Entry 8G9N (electron microscopy, 3.50 A resolution); this record covers chains A and C of the 3 polymer chains in the assembly.

[Chain A]
Molecule: DNA polymerase alpha catalytic subunit
Organism: Xenopus laevis
Notes: EC 2.7.7.7
UniProt: Q9DE46 (DPOLA_XENLA); residue numbers follow UniProt; this construct covers 335-1458
Sequence (1127 residues; row label = number of the first residue in the row):
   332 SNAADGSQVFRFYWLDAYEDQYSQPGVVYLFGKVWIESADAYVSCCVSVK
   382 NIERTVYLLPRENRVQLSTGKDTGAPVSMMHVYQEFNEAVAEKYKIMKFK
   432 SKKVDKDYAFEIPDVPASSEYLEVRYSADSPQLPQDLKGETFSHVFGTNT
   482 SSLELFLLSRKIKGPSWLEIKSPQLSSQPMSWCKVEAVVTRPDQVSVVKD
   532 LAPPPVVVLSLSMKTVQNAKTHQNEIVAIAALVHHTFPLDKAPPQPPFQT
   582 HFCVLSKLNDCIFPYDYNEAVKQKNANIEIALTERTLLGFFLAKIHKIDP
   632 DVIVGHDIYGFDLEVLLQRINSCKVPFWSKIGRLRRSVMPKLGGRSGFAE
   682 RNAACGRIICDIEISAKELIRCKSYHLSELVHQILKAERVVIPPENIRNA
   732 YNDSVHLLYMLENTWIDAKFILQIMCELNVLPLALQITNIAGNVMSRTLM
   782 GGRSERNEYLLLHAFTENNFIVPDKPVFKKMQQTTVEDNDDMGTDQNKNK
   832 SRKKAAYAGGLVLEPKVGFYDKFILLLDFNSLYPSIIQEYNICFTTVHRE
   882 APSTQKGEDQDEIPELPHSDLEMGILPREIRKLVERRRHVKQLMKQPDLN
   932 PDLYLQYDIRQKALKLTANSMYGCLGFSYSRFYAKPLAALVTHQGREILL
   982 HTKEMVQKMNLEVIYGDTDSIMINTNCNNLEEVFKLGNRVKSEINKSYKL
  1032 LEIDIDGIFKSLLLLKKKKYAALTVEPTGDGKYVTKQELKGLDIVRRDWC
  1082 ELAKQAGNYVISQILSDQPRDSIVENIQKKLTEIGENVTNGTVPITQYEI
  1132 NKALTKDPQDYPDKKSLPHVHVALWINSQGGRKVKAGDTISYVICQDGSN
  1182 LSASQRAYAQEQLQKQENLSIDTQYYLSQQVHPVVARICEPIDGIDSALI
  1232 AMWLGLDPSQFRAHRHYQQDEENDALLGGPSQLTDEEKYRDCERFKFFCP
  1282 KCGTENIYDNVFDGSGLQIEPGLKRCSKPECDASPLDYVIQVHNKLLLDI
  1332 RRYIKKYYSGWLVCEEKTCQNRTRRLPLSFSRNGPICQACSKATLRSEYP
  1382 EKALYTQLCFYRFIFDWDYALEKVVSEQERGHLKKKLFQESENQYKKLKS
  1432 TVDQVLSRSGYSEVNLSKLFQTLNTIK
Disordered / not traced: 332-338, 809-835, 883-891, 1243-1458
Sequence notes: expression tag (332-334)
Ion coordination: Mg2+: Asp859, Phe860, Asp1000 (together with 2'-deoxyguanosine-5'-triphosphate)
Residues lining bound ligands: 2'-deoxyguanosine-5'-triphosphate (DGT): Asp859, Phe860, Asn861, Ser862, Leu863, Tyr864, Pro865, Arg918, Lys922, Lys946, Leu947, Asn950, Tyr953, Gly954, Asp1000
UniProt features mapped onto this chain:
  - zinc finger: Cys1280 to Pro1310 (CysA-type)
  - motif: Cys1345 to Cys1371 (CysB motif)
  - binding site (Zn(2+)): Cys1280, Cys1283, Cys1307, Cys1312, Cys1345, Cys1350, Cys1368, Cys1371
What the authors report for this chain:
  - Mg2+ coordination: Asp859, Phe860, Asp1000
  - conformationally variable residues (loop rearrangement): Tyr1142 to Leu1148
  - binding site for RNA-DNA primer: Lys1145

[Chain C]
Molecule: DNA template
Sequence (50 nucleotides; each row starts with the number of its first residue):
     1 TGTATGTATGTATGTCGCTAAGTTCACGCAGTATCCTGTATGTATGTATG
Disordered / not traced: 1-12, 26-50

[Interface between chain A and chain C]
Residue-residue contacts (38):
  Ser677(A) - DG14(C)  hydrogen bond to the base
  Phe679(A) - DT13(C)  phosphate contact
  Phe679(A) - DG14(C)  phosphate contact
  Arg778(A) - DG14(C)  phosphate contact
  Gly783(A) - DC16(C)  phosphate contact
  Arg784(A) - DC16(C)  hydrogen bond to the phosphate
  Ser785(A) - DT15(C)  phosphate contact
  Ser785(A) - DC16(C)  hydrogen bond to the phosphate
  Glu786(A) - DT15(C)  hydrogen bond to the phosphate
  Ala836(A) - DT19(C)  phosphate contact
  Ala837(A) - DC18(C)  hydrogen bond to the phosphate
  Tyr838(A) - DG17(C)  hydrogen bond to the phosphate
  Tyr838(A) - DC18(C)  sugar contact
  Gly840(A) - DC18(C)  hydrogen bond to the phosphate
  Gly840(A) - DT19(C)  hydrogen bond to the phosphate
  Gly841(A) - DT19(C)  sugar contact
  Leu947(A) - DC16(C)  base contact
  Asn950(A) - DC16(C)  base contact
  Ser951(A) - DC16(C)  base contact
  Gly954(A) - DC16(C)  base contact
  Gly954(A) - DG17(C)  sugar contact
  Phe958(A) - DT15(C)  base contact
  Phe958(A) - DC16(C)  phosphate contact
  Tyr960(A) - DT15(C)  base contact
  Lys1047(A) - DA21(C)  phosphate contact
  Lys1047(A) - DG22(C)  salt bridge to the phosphate
  Lys1049(A) - DT19(C)  base contact
  Lys1049(A) - DA20(C)  sugar contact
  Lys1050(A) - DA21(C)  phosphate contact
  Lys1050(A) - DG22(C)  sugar contact
  Arg1077(A) - DA21(C)  base contact
  Trp1080(A) - DT23(C)  phosphate contact
  Lys1146(A) - DC25(C)  phosphate contact
  Ser1183(A) - DC25(C)  phosphate contact
  Ser1185(A) - DC25(C)  hydrogen bond to the phosphate
  Pro1214(A) - DT23(C)  phosphate contact
  Arg1218(A) - DG22(C)  phosphate contact
  Arg1218(A) - DT23(C)  salt bridge to the phosphate
Interface residues without a listed pair, chain A (35 interface residues in all): Arg676, Val808, Ala839, Tyr953, Gly957, Lys1048, Gln1210
Interface residues without a listed pair, chain C (13 interface residues in all): DT24

[In short]
35 residues of chain A and 13 residues of chain C are in contact; the contacts include 9 hydrogen bonds and 2
salt bridges. Polar contacts include Ser677(A)-DG14(C), Arg784(A)-DC16(C) and Ser785(A)-DC16(C). Bound to
chain A: 2'-deoxyguanosine-5'-triphosphate. The paper reports a binding site for RNA-DNA primer at Lys1145(A);
Mg2+ coordination by Asp859(A), Phe860(A) and Asp1000(A).
Chain A is DNA polymerase alpha catalytic subunit (Xenopus laevis) and chain C is DNA template; the structure,
Partial DNA elongation subcomplex of Xenopus laevis DNA polymerase alpha-primase, was determined by electron
microscopy (same publication as 8G99, 8G9F, 8G9L, 8G9O, 8UCU, 8UCV and 8 further entries).
